Entry 1VEL (X-ray diffraction, 2.99 A resolution); this record covers chains A and C of the 6 polymer chains in the assembly.

[Chain A (and C)]
Name: starvation-induced DNA protecting protein
Organism: Mycobacterium smegmatis
Notes: chain C of this document is another copy of the same molecule, construct and numbering; everything in this record applies to it too
UniProtKB: Q8VP75 (Q8VP75_MYCSM); residues 1-183 here = UniProt positions 1-183
Amino-acid sequence (183 residues; numbered 1 to 183; the number before each row is that of its first residue):
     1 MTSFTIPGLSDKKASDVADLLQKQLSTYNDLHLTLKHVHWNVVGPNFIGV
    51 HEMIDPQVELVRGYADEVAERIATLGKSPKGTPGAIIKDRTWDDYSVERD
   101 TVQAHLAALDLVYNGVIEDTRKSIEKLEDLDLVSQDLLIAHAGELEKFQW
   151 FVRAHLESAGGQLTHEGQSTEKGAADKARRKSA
Not modelled in the structure: 1-2, 166-183 (chain C: 1-2, 169-183)

[How chain A and chain C interact]
Residue-residue contacts (32):
  S3(A) - G161(C)
  S3(A) - Q162(C)
  F4(A) - R153(C)
  F4(A) - E157(C)
  F4(A) - G161(C)
  F4(A) - L163(C)  hydrophobic
  T5(A) - R153(C)  hydrogen bond (backbone-side chain)
  I6(A) - R121(C)
  I6(A) - E146(C)
  P7(A) - N114(C)
  P7(A) - I117(C)
  P7(A) - E118(C)
  P7(A) - R121(C)
  P7(A) - Q149(C)
  P7(A) - R153(C)
  L9(A) - R121(C)
  E70(A) - K147(C)  salt bridge
  E70(A) - W150(C)
  R71(A) - E146(C)  salt bridge
  A73(A) - W150(C)  hydrophobic
  T74(A) - E146(C)
  T74(A) - W150(C)
  D131(A) - R121(C)  salt bridge
  L132(A) - I124(C)  hydrophobic
  L132(A) - Q135(C)
  V133(A) - R121(C)
  V133(A) - I139(C)  hydrophobic
  V133(A) - A142(C)  hydrophobic
  V133(A) - G143(C)
  V133(A) - E146(C)
  D136(A) - D136(C)
  D136(A) - I139(C)
Also at the interface, not in a pair above, chain A (15 interface residues in all): E128
Also at the interface, not in a pair above, chain C (21 interface residues in all): E125, E128

[In short]
The interface between chain A and chain C involves 15 residues on one side and 21 on the other; the contacts
include 1 hydrogen bond and 3 salt bridges. Polar pairs include E70(A)-K147(C), R71(A)-E146(C) and
D131(A)-R121(C).
Both chains are starvation-induced DNA protecting protein (Mycobacterium smegmatis). Entry 1VEL (Mycobacterium
smegmatis Dps tetragonal form) was determined by X-ray diffraction together with 1VEI and 1VEQ from the same
study.
